Entry 4H65 (X-ray diffraction, 2.60 A resolution); this record covers chains A and B.

== Chain A (and B) ==
Name: Pyrimidine precursor biosynthesis enzyme THI5
From: Saccharomyces cerevisiae
Notes: chain B of this document is another copy of the same molecule, construct and numbering; everything in this record applies to it too
UniProtKB: P43534 (THI5_YEAST); numbering as in UniProt (aligned over 1-340)
Chain sequence (346 residues; each row starts with the number of its first residue):
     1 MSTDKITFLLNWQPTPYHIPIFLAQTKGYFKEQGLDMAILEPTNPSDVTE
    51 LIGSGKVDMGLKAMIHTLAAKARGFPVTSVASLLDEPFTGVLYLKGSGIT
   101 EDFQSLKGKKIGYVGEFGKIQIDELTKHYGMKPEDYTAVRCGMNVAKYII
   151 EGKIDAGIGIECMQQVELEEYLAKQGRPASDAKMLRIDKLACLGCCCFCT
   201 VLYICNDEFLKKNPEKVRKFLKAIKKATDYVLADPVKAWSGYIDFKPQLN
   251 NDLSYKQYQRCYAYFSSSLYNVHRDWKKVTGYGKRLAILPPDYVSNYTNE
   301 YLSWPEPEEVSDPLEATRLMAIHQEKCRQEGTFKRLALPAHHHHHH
Not modelled in the structure: 1-3, 121-131, 189-195, 337-346 (chain B: 1-2, 90-99, 107-109, 117-136, 192-197, 308-346)
Sequence notes: engineered mutation S240 (Lys in P43534), G241 (Glu in P43534), T317 (Gln in P43534); expression tag (341-346)
Modified residues: Mse1, Mse131 (selenomethionine); Mse37, Mse59, Mse64, Mse143, Mse163, Mse184, Mse320 (selenomethionine; parent Met)
UniProt features mapped onto this chain:
  - motif: C195 to C199 (CCCFC)
  - active site: H66
  - binding site (pyridoxal 5'-phosphate): G115 to G118
  - modified residue: K62 (N6-(pyridoxal phosphate)lysine)
Reported in the primary citation:
  - mutagenesis - N11A, W12A, K62A, H66A, C195A, C196A, C197A, C199A: abolished growth in response to thiamin-free medium

== Chain A / chain B interface ==
Pairs across the interface (44; chain A residue first):
  K5(A) with D47(B), salt bridge; E50(B); K56(B)
  T7(A) with L51(B)
  F22(A) with T43(B)
  A38(A) with D47(B)
  I39(A) with T43(B), hydrogen bond (backbone-side chain)
  L40(A) with E41(B); L51(B), hydrophobic
  E41(A) with L40(B); E41(B), hydrogen bond (backbone-backbone); P42(B); T43(B), hydrogen bond
  T43(A) with F22(B); Q25(B); I39(B), hydrogen bond (backbone-backbone); E41(B), hydrogen bond
  D47(A) with K5(B), salt bridge; A38(B)
  E50(A) with T3(B), hydrogen bond; K5(B)
  L51(A) with T7(B)
  S54(A) with T3(B)
  K56(A) with K5(B); K56(B); D58(B), salt bridge
  D58(A) with K56(B), salt bridge
  F75(A) with T3(B)
  N144(A) with D244(B); F245(B), hydrogen bond (side chain-backbone); P247(B)
  K147(A) with D244(B), salt bridge; P247(B)
  Y148(A) with D244(B), hydrogen bond
  K153(A) with D244(B), salt bridge
  I243(A) with K147(B)
  D244(A) with N144(B), hydrogen bond (backbone-side chain); K147(B), salt bridge; Y148(B), hydrogen bond; K153(B), salt bridge
  F245(A) with N144(B), hydrogen bond (backbone-side chain)
  P247(A) with N144(B); K147(B)
  Q248(A) with Q13(B)
Interface residues without a listed pair, chain A (31 interface residues in all): L9, Q13, Mse37, P42, Mse143, E151, K246
Interface residues without a listed pair, chain B (30 interface residues in all): L9, Mse37, Mse143, E151, K246, Q248

== In short ==
31 residues of chain A and 30 residues of chain B are in contact; the contacts include 11 hydrogen bonds and 8
salt bridges. Polar pairs include K5(A)-D47(B), K56(A)-D58(B) and K147(A)-D244(B). The paper reports that
N11A, W12A and K62A of chain A, among others, abolish growth in response to thiamin-free medium; 8
substitutions were tested in all.
Chain A and chain B are both Pyrimidine precursor biosynthesis enzyme THI5 (Saccharomyces cerevisiae); the
structure, Crystal structure of SeMet derivative of HMP synthase Thi5 from S. cerevisiae, was determined by
X-ray diffraction together with 4H67 and 4H6D from the same study.
